PDB entry 7V3L | electron microscopy, 3.47 A resolution | chains D and E of the 9 polymer chains in the assembly

# Chain D
Molecule: antibody H
From: Homo sapiens
Notes: antibody fragment or engineered binder
Chain sequence (226 residues; each row starts with the number of its first residue):
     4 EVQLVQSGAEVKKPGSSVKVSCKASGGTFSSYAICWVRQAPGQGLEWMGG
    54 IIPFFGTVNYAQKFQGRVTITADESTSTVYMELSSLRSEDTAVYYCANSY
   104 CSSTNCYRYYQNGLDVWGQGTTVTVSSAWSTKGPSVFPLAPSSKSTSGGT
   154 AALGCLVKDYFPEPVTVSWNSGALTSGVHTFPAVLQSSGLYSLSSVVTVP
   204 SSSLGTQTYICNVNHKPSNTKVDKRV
Disulfides: Cys-25/Cys-99, Cys-158/Cys-214

# Chain E
Molecule: antibody L
From: Homo sapiens
Notes: antibody fragment or engineered binder
Chain sequence (215 residues; row label = number of the first residue in the row):
     4 AIRMTQSPVTLSASVGDRVTITCRASQSISSWLAWYQQKPGKAPKLLIYK
    54 ASTLQSGVPSRFSGSGSGTEFTLTISSLQPDDFATYYCQQYDNYSQLTFG
   104 PGTKLEIKRTVAAPSVFIFPPSDEQLKSGTASVVCLLNNFYPREAKVQWK
   154 VDNALQSGNSQESVTEQDSKDSTYSLSSTLTLSKADYEKHKVYACEVTHQ
   204 GLSSPVTKSFNRGEC
Unresolved in the structure: 218
Disulfides: Cys-26/Cys-91, Cys-138/Cys-198

# Chain D / chain E interface
Residue-residue contacts (59):
  Cys-38(D) / Leu-100(E)  hydrophobic
  Val-40(D) / Phe-102(E)  hydrophobic
  Gln-42(D) / Tyr-90(E)  hydrogen bond
  Gln-46(D) / Tyr-90(E)
  Gly-47(D) / Pro-104(E)
  Leu-48(D) / Tyr-90(E)
  Leu-48(D) / Phe-102(E)
  Trp-50(D) / Ser-98(E)
  Trp-50(D) / Gln-99(E)
  Trp-50(D) / Leu-100(E)
  Trp-50(D) / Phe-102(E)  hydrophobic
  Asn-62(D) / Tyr-97(E)
  Tyr-98(D) / Lys-45(E)  hydrogen bond (side chain-backbone)
  Tyr-98(D) / Ala-46(E)  hydrophobic
  Arg-111(D) / Trp-35(E)
  Arg-111(D) / Asp-95(E)  salt bridge
  Arg-111(D) / Tyr-97(E)  hydrogen bond (backbone-side chain)
  Tyr-113(D) / Tyr-97(E)
  Gln-114(D) / Lys-53(E)
  Gln-114(D) / Tyr-94(E)
  Asn-115(D) / Tyr-52(E)
  Gly-116(D) / Leu-49(E)
  Gly-116(D) / Tyr-52(E)
  Gly-116(D) / Gln-58(E)
  Leu-117(D) / Tyr-39(E)  hydrogen bond (backbone-side chain)
  Leu-117(D) / Leu-49(E)
  Leu-117(D) / Tyr-94(E)  hydrophobic
  Asp-118(D) / Tyr-39(E)  hydrogen bond
  Asp-118(D) / Leu-49(E)
  Trp-120(D) / Tyr-39(E)
  Trp-120(D) / Pro-47(E)
  Gly-121(D) / Ala-46(E)
  Phe-140(D) / Glu-127(E)
  Phe-140(D) / Gln-128(E)
  Phe-140(D) / Ser-131(E)
  Pro-141(D) / Ser-125(E)
  Pro-141(D) / Glu-127(E)
  Leu-142(D) / Phe-122(E)  hydrophobic
  Ser-145(D) / Glu-217(E)
  Lys-147(D) / Ile-121(E)
  Lys-147(D) / Lys-211(E)
  Ala-155(D) / Phe-122(E)
  Leu-159(D) / Gln-128(E)
  Lys-161(D) / Leu-185(E)
  His-182(D) / Asn-141(E)  hydrogen bond
  His-182(D) / Ser-178(E)
  Thr-183(D) / Thr-168(E)  hydrogen bond (backbone-side chain)
  Phe-184(D) / Leu-139(E)  hydrophobic
  Phe-184(D) / Ser-166(E)
  Phe-184(D) / Thr-168(E)
  Phe-184(D) / Ser-178(E)
  Phe-184(D) / Leu-179(E)
  Phe-184(D) / Ser-180(E)
  Pro-185(D) / Ser-166(E)  hydrogen bond (backbone-side chain)
  Val-187(D) / Gln-164(E)
  Val-187(D) / Glu-165(E)
  Leu-188(D) / Gln-164(E)
  Ser-197(D) / Ser-180(E)
  Val-199(D) / Leu-139(E)  hydrophobic
Interface residues without a listed pair, chain D (41 interface residues in all): Glu-49, Tyr-63, Gln-65, Tyr-112, Ala-143, Leu-156, Gln-189
Interface residues without a listed pair, chain E (46 interface residues in all): Gln-41, Lys-48, Gly-103, Phe-120, Pro-123, Thr-133, Ser-135, Asn-142, Val-167, Thr-176

# Overview
Chain D and chain E form an interface of 41 and 46 residues respectively, with 8 hydrogen bonds and 1 salt
bridge. Among the polar pairs are Arg-111(D)/Asp-95(E), Gln-42(D)/Tyr-90(E) and Tyr-98(D)/Lys-45(E).
Chain D is antibody H and chain E is antibody L, both from Homo sapiens; the structure, MERS S ectodomain
trimer in complex with neutralizing antibody 6516, was determined by electron microscopy.
